9PCX - chains A and B of the 14 polymer chains in the assembly; structure by electron microscopy, 4.03 A resolution (low resolution: residue-level contacts below are approximate; hydrogen-bond / salt-bridge calls are withheld).

== Chain A (and B) ==
Molecule: Vesicle-fusing ATPase
Source organism: Cricetulus griseus
Notes: EC 3.6.4.6; chain B of this document is another copy of the same molecule, construct and numbering; everything in this record applies to it too
UniProtKB: P18708 (NSF_CRIGR); numbering as in UniProt (aligned over 1-744)
Amino-acid sequence (747 residues; numbered -2 to 744; the number before each row is that of its first residue; numbers below 1 keep their minus sign (Gly-2 is residue -2)):
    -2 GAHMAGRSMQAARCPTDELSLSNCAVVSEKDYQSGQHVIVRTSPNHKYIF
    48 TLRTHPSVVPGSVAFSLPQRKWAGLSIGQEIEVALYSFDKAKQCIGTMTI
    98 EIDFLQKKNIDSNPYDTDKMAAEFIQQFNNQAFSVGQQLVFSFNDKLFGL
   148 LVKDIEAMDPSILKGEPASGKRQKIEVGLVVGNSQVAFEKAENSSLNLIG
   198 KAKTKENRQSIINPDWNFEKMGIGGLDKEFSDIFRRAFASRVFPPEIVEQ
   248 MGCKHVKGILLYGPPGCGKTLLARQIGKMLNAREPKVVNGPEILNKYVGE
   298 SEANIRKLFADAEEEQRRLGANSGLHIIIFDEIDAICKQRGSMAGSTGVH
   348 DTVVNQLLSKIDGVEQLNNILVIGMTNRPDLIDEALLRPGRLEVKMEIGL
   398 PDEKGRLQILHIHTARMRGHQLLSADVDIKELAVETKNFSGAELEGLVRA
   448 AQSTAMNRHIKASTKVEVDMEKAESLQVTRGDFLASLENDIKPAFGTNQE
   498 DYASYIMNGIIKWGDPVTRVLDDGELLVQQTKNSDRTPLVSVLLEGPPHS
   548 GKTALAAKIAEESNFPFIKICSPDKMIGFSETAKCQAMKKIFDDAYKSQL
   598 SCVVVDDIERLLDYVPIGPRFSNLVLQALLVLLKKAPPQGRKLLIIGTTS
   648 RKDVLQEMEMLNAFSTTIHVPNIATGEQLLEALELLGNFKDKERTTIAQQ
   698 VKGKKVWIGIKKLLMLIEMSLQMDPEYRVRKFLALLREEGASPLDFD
Not modelled in the structure: -2 to 206, 741-744 (chain B: -2 to 0, 155-168, 202-206, 741-744)
Sequence notes: expression tag (-2 to 0)
Ligand contacts:
  - ADP (adenosine-5'-diphosphate): Gly219, Ile220, Gly221, Gly222, Pro262, Gly263, Cys264, Gly265, Lys266, Thr267, Leu268, Ile406, His410, Gly438, Ala439, Glu442
  - ATP (adenosine-5'-triphosphate): Tyr502, Met504, Asn505, Gly506, Ile507, Ile508, Trp510, His546, Ser547, Gly548, Lys549, Thr550, Ala551, Leu552, Asp604, Ser647, Ile707, Lys708
UniProt features mapped onto this chain:
  - binding site (ATP): Asn505 to Trp510, Pro545 to Leu552
  - binding site (Mg(2+)): Thr550
  - modified residue: Lys105 (N6-acetyllysine), Ser207 (Phosphoserine), Tyr259 (Phosphotyrosine), Ser569 (Phosphoserine)
Reported in the primary citation:
  - post-translational modification sites: Ser207 (citing earlier work)

== Interface between chain A and chain B ==
Residue-residue contacts (58):
  Pro211(A) - Thr461(B)
  Pro211(A) - Lys462(B)
  Asp212(A) - Lys462(B)
  Arg232(A) - Asn454(B)
  Ala236(A) - Met453(B)
  Ser237(A) - Met453(B)
  Phe240(A) - Met453(B)
  Phe240(A) - Ile457(B)
  Glu246(A) - Arg413(B)
  Gln247(A) - Arg413(B)
  Gln247(A) - His417(B)
  Met248(A) - Arg413(B)
  Met248(A) - Met414(B)
  Met248(A) - Leu419(B)
  Met248(A) - Gln449(B)
  Gly249(A) - Arg413(B)
  Tyr294(A) - Lys293(B)
  Val295(A) - Asn292(B)
  Val295(A) - Lys293(B)
  Arg303(A) - Glu289(B)
  Ser339(A) - Ala580(B)
  Thr349(A) - Pro288(B)
  Gln353(A) - Asn286(B)
  Gln353(A) - Pro288(B)
  Gln353(A) - Glu289(B)
  Ser356(A) - Asn286(B)
  Ser356(A) - Asp328(B)
  Val361(A) - Arg271(B)
  Val361(A) - Val284(B)
  Gln363(A) - Arg271(B)
  Pro386(A) - Glu440(B)
  Gln527(A) - Glu715(B)
  Gln527(A) - Met716(B)
  Gln527(A) - Gln719(B)
  Ser531(A) - Glu715(B)
  Asp532(A) - Glu715(B)
  Arg533(A) - Glu715(B)
  Thr534(A) - Met712(B)
  Thr534(A) - Glu715(B)
  Pro616(A) - Arg617(B)
  Phe618(A) - Arg617(B)
  Asn620(A) - Asp610(B)
  Asn620(A) - Val612(B)
  Leu623(A) - Val612(B)
  Gln624(A) - Arg607(B)
  Gln624(A) - Asp610(B)
  Gln624(A) - Tyr611(B)
  Leu627(A) - Arg607(B)
  Val628(A) - Ile574(B)
  Lys632(A) - Asp571(B)
  Glu654(A) - Pro613(B)
  Glu654(A) - Ile614(B)
  Met655(A) - Ile614(B)
  Glu656(A) - Pro613(B)
  Glu656(A) - Arg648(B)
  Asn659(A) - His546(B)
  Ser662(A) - Met716(B)
  Thr663(A) - Met716(B)
Other interface residues (no listed pair), chain A (52 interface residues in all): Arg233, Cys250, Gly296, Asn352, Lys357, Gly360, Leu523, Gln526, Lys586, Arg617, Leu621, Leu629, Lys631
Other interface residues (no listed pair), chain B (47 interface residues in all): Thr267, Leu291, Glu329, Ala439, Ser450, Ala470, Asn505, Pro545, Phe576, Ser577, Asn685, Met720

== In short ==
Chain A and chain B form an interface of 52 and 47 residues respectively. Ligands of chain A: ADP and ATP.
From UniProt: 14 ATP-binding residues and Mg2+-binding residue Thr550(A) on chain A. From the paper: a
modification site at Ser207(A).
Both chains are Vesicle-fusing ATPase (Cricetulus griseus). Entry 9PCX (22bin20S complex (NSF-alphaSNAP-2:2
syntaxin-1a:SNAP-25), hydrolyzing, class 14) was determined by electron microscopy together with 9OJR, 9OJU,
9OJZ, 9OK3, 9OK5, 9OKC and 17 further entries from the same study.
